8VDG - chains A and K of the 3 polymer chains in the assembly; structure by electron microscopy, 3.35 A resolution.

== Chain A ==
Molecule: Erythrocyte membrane protein 1
Source organism: Plasmodium falciparum
Reference sequence: A3R6S4 (A3R6S4_PLAFA); residue numbers follow UniProt; this construct covers 1-1153
Chain sequence (1153 residues; numbered 1 to 1153; the number before each row is that of its first residue):
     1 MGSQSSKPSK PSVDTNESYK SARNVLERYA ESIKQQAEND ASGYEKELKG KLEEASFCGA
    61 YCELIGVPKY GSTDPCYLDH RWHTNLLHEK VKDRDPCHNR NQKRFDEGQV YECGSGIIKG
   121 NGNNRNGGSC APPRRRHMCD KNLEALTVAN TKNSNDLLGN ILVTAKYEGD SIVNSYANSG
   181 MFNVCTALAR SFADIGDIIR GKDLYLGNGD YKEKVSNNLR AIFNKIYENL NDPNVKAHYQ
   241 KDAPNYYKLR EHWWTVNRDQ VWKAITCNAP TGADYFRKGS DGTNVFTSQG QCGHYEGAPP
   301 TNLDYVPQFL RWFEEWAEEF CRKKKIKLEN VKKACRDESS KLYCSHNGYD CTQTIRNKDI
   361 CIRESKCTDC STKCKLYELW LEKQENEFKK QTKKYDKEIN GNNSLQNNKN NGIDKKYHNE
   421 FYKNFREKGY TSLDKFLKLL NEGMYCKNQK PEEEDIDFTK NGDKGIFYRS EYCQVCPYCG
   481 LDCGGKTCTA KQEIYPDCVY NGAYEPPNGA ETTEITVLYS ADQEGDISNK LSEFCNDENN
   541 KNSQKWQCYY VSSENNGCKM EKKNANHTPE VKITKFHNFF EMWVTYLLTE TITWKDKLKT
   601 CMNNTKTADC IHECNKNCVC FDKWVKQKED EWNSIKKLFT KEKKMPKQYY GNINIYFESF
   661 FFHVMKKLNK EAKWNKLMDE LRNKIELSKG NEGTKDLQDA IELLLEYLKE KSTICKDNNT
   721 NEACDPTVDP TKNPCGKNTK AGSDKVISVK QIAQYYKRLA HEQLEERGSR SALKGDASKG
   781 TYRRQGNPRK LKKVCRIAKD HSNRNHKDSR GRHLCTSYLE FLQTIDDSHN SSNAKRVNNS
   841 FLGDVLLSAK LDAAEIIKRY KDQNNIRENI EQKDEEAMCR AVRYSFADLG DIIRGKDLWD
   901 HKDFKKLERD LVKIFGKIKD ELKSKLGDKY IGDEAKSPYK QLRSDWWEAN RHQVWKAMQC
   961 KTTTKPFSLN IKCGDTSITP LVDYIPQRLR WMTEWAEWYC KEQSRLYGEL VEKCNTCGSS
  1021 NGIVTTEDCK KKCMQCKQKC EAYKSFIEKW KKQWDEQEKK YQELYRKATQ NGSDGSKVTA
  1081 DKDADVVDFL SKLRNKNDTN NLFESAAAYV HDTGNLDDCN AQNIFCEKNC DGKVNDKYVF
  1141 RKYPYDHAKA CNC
Disordered / not traced: 1-578, 603-615, 637-656, 672, 687-697, 717-1153
Differences from the reference sequence: conflict Gln109 (Arg in A3R6S4), Glu329 (Gly in A3R6S4)
Disulfides: Cys618-Cys715

== Chain K ==
Molecule: C74 Fab kappa chain
Source organism: Homo sapiens
Notes: antibody fragment or engineered binder
Chain sequence (113 residues; numbered 1 to 110 plus 3 insertion-coded residues; the number before each row is that of its first residue; a row labelled like 95A-95C holds insertion residues (95A, then the next letters in order)):
     1 EIVLTQSPAT LSLSPGEDAT LSCRASQSVG SALAWYQHRP GQSPRLLIYD ASTRATGIPA
    61 RFSGSGSGTE FTLTVSSLTS EDFAVYYCQE YKNSV
95A-95C PPT
    96 WTFGQGTKVE IKRTV
Disordered / not traced: 1, 110
Disulfides: Cys23-Cys88

== Interface between chain A and chain K ==
Pairs across the interface - 9 pairs, chain A then chain K:
  Glu581(A) - Val95(K)
  Ser659(A) - Val95(K)
  Ser659(A) - Pro95A(K)
  Ser659(A) - Pro95B(K)
  Phe660(A) - Val95(K)  hydrophobic
  Phe662(A) - Pro95B(K)  hydrophobic
  Phe662(A) - Trp96(K)  hydrophobic
  His663(A) - Asn93(K)  hydrogen bond (side chain-backbone)
  His663(A) - Val95(K)
Interface residues without a listed pair, chain K (6 interface residues in all): Ser94
From the paper, about this interface:
  - residue pairs: Glu581(A)-Val95(K)
  - epitope / paratope residues, chain A: Glu581(A)
  - epitope / paratope residues, chain K: Val95(K)

== Summary ==
Chain A and chain K form an interface of 5 and 6 residues respectively, with 1 hydrogen bond. Its one
hydrogen-bonded contact is His663(A)-Asn93(K). The authors report a contact between Glu581(A) and Val95(K).
From the paper: epitope/paratope residues Glu581(A) and Val95(K).
Here chain A is Erythrocyte membrane protein 1 (Plasmodium falciparum) and chain K is C74 Fab kappa chain
(Homo sapiens). Entry 8VDG (Cryo-EM structure of human monoclonal antibody C74 targeting IT4VAR22 CIDRa1.7)
was determined by electron microscopy together with 9BHB from the same study.
